2QF5 - chain A; structure by X-ray diffraction, 2.23 A resolution.

# Chain A
Name: Cell shape determining protein MreC
Source organism: Streptococcus pneumoniae
Notes: fragment: Major Periplasmic Domain
Reference sequence: Q8DMY2 (Q8DMY2_STRR6); numbering as in UniProt (aligned over 106-272)
Amino-acid sequence (172 residues; row label = number of the first residue in the row):
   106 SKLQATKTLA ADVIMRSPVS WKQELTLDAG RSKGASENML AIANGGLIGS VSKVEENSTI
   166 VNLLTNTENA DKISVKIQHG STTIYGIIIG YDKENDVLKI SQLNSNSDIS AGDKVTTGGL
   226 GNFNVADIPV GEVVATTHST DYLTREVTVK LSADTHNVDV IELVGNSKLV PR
Unresolved in the structure: 106-109, 245-249, 273-277
Differences from the reference sequence: cloning artifact (273-277)
Curated features (UniProtKB/Swiss-Prot):
  - mutagenesis: Gln183 to Ser272 (Cells are round instead of ovoid, protein no longer interacts with MreD)

# Summary
UniProt lists 2 mutagenesis sites.
Chain A is Cell shape determining protein MreC (Streptococcus pneumoniae); the structure, High resolution
structure of the major periplasmic domain from the cell shape-determining filament MreC (monoclinic form), was
determined by X-ray diffraction (same publication as 2QF4).
